Entry 6ZN8 (X-ray diffraction, 3.21 A resolution); this record covers chains A and C of the 3 polymer chains in the assembly.

== Chain A ==
Name: Endoribonuclease VapD
From: Haemophilus influenzae (strain 86-028NP)
Notes: EC 3.1.-.-
UniProt: Q4QN95 (Q4QN95_HAEI8); residues 2-92 here = UniProt positions 2-92
Chain sequence (100 residues; numbered 1 to 100; the number before each row is that of its first residue):
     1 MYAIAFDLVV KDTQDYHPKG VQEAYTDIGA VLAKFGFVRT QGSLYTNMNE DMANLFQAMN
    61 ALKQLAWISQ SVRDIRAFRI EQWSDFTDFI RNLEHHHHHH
Not modelled in the structure: 91-100
Modified residues: Mse1 (selenomethionine); Mse48, Mse52, Mse59 (selenomethionine; parent Met)
Sequence notes: initiating methionine (1); expression tag (93-100)
From the paper describing this entry:
  - self-association interface (contacts with another copy of this molecule); pairs are residue here / residue on that copy: Arg79-Glu81, Leu44, Phe78, Arg79, Arg79, Ile80, Glu81, Glu81
  - catalytic residues: Asp7 (citing earlier work)

== Chain C ==
Name: VapX
From: Haemophilus influenzae (strain 86-028NP)
UniProt: Q4QN94 (Q4QN94_HAEI8); residues 2-63 here = UniProt positions 2-63
Chain sequence (81 residues; each row starts with the number of its first residue; numbers below 1 keep their minus sign (Mse-17 is residue -17)):
   -17 MASMTGGQQM GRDPNSSSME LRQQIPTGCI KQFGQFGVPY VVGEVAEFLP DGDVLVNITL
    43 LQSGEKDIYR LSYLLEDPEA E
Not modelled in the structure: -17 to -3
Modified residues: Mse-17, Mse-14, Mse-8, Mse1 (selenomethionine)
Sequence notes: initiating methionine (-17); expression tag (-16 to 1)

== How chain A and chain C interact ==
Residue-residue contacts (31; chain A residue first):
  Val9(A) with Asp49(C)
  Val10(A) with Phe15(C), hydrophobic; Asp49(C), hydrogen bond (backbone-side chain); Ile50(C); Tyr51(C), hydrophobic
  Lys11(A) with Asp49(C), hydrogen bond (backbone-side chain); Ile50(C), hydrogen bond (backbone-backbone)
  Gln14(A) with Leu37(C); Ile50(C); Tyr51(C); Arg52(C), hydrogen bond (side chain-backbone); Tyr55(C)
  Lys19(A) with Tyr55(C)
  Gly20(A) with Tyr55(C)
  Val21(A) with Phe15(C), hydrophobic; Tyr51(C), hydrophobic
  Gln22(A) with Phe15(C); Gly16(C); Gln17(C); Asp59(C)
  Tyr25(A) with Phe15(C), hydrophobic; Phe18(C); Gly19(C); Val20(C)
  Arg39(A) with Phe18(C), hydrogen bond (side chain-backbone); Gly19(C), hydrogen bond (side chain-backbone)
  Gly42(A) with Phe18(C)
  Tyr45(A) with Phe18(C)
  Arg73(A) with Glu47(C); Lys48(C); Asp49(C), salt bridge
Also at the interface, not in a pair above, chain A (17 interface residues in all): Leu8, Thr26, Gln41, Ser43
Also at the interface, not in a pair above, chain C (18 interface residues in all): Leu42, Gln44, Glu58
From the paper, about this interface:
  - specific contacts: Gln22(A)-Asp59(C) (hydrogen bond), Arg39(A)-Phe18(C) (hydrogen bond), Arg39(A)-Gly19(C) (hydrogen bond)
  - interface residues, chain A: Gln14(A), Val21(A), Tyr25(A), Tyr45(A), Arg73(A)

== Overview ==
17 residues of chain A face 18 of chain C across their interface; the contacts include 6 hydrogen bonds and 1
salt bridge. Among the polar pairs are Arg73(A)-Asp49(C), Val10(A)-Asp49(C) and Lys11(A)-Asp49(C). The paper
describes hydrogen bonds between Gln22(A) and Asp59(C), Arg39(A) and Phe18(C) and Arg39(A) and Gly19(C). From
the paper: the catalytic residue Asp7(A); interface residues Gln14(A), Val21(A) and Tyr25(A) among others.
Here chain A is Endoribonuclease VapD and chain C is VapX, both from Haemophilus influenzae (strain 86-028NP).
Entry 6ZN8 (Crystal structure of the H. influenzae VapXD toxin-antitoxin complex) was determined by X-ray
diffraction (same publication as 6ZI0 and 6ZI1).
